PDB entry 5JJ3 | X-ray diffraction, 7.00 A resolution (low resolution: residue-level contacts below are approximate; hydrogen-bond / salt-bridge calls are withheld) | chains B and C of the 12 polymer chains in the assembly

== Chain B (and C) ==
Molecule: Portal protein
Source organism: Enterobacteria phage P22
Notes: chain C of this document is another copy of the same molecule, construct and numbering; everything in this record applies to it too
UniProt: P26744 (PORTL_BPP22); residue numbers follow UniProt; this construct covers 1-725
Amino-acid sequence (725 residues; numbered 1 to 725; the number before each row is that of its first residue):
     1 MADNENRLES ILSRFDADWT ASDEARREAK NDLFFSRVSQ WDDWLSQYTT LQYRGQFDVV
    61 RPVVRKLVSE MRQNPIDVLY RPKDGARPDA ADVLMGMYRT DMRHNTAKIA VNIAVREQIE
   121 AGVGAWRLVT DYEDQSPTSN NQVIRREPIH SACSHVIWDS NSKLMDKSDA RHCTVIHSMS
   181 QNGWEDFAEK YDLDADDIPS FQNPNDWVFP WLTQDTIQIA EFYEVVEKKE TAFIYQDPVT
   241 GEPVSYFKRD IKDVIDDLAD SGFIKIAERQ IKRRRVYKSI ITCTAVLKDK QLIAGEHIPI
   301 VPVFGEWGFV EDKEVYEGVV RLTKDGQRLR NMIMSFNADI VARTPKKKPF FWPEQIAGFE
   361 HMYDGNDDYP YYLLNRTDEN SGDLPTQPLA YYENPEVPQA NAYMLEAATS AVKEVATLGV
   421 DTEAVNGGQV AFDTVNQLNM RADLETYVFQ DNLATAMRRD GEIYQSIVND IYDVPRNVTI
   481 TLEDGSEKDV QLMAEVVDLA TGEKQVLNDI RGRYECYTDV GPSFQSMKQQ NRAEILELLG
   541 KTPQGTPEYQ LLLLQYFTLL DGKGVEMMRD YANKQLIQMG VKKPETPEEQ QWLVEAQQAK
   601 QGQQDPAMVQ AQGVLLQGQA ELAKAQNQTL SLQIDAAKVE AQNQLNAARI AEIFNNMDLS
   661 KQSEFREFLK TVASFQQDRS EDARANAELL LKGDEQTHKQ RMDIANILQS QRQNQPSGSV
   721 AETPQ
Disordered / not traced: 1-8, 464-497, 716-725
Curated features (UniProtKB/Swiss-Prot):
  - mutagenesis: Val-64 (V64A/T/M: Overpackaging), Val-303 (V303A/T/M/Y: Overpackaging)

== How chain B and chain C interact ==
Pairs across the interface - 182 pairs, chain B then chain C:
  Ser-13(B) / Asn-182(C)
  Glu-24(B) / Leu-212(C)
  Glu-24(B) / Thr-213(C)
  Arg-27(B) / Trp-211(C)
  Arg-81(B) / Gln-529(C)
  Arg-81(B) / Arg-532(C)
  Arg-81(B) / Leu-560(C)
  Asp-84(B) / Ser-526(C)
  Asp-84(B) / Met-527(C)
  Asp-84(B) / Lys-528(C)
  Pro-88(B) / Leu-560(C)
  Pro-88(B) / Asp-561(C)
  Pro-88(B) / Arg-569(C)
  Asp-89(B) / Asp-561(C)
  Asp-89(B) / Glu-566(C)
  Ala-91(B) / Asp-561(C)
  Asp-92(B) / Asp-561(C)
  Asn-161(B) / Met-179(C)
  Asn-161(B) / Ser-180(C)
  Asn-161(B) / Gly-183(C)
  Lys-163(B) / Ile-149(C)
  Lys-163(B) / Ser-178(C)
  Met-165(B) / Ile-109(C)
  Arg-171(B) / Asn-182(C)
  Arg-171(B) / Asp-186(C)
  Glu-227(B) / Lys-190(C)
  Ile-271(B) / Asp-134(C)
  Lys-272(B) / Asp-131(C)
  Lys-272(B) / Tyr-132(C)
  Lys-272(B) / Glu-133(C)
  Lys-272(B) / Asp-134(C)
  Arg-274(B) / Glu-133(C)
  Arg-274(B) / Gln-135(C)
  Glu-296(B) / Gln-135(C)
  Glu-306(B) / Arg-61(C)
  Glu-306(B) / Arg-116(C)
  Trp-307(B) / Arg-116(C)
  Trp-307(B) / His-150(C)
  Gly-308(B) / Arg-116(C)
  Gly-308(B) / His-150(C)
  Phe-309(B) / His-150(C)
  Phe-309(B) / Ser-151(C)
  Val-310(B) / Ser-36(C)
  Val-310(B) / Gln-40(C)
  Val-310(B) / Ser-151(C)
  Glu-311(B) / Asn-205(C)
  Glu-311(B) / Asp-206(C)
  Glu-311(B) / Trp-211(C)
  Asp-312(B) / Ser-178(C)
  Asp-312(B) / Asn-205(C)
  Val-315(B) / Gln-40(C)
  Glu-317(B) / Gln-40(C)
  Glu-317(B) / Arg-61(C)
  Val-319(B) / Arg-65(C)
  Leu-322(B) / Gln-56(C)
  Leu-322(B) / Phe-57(C)
  Asp-325(B) / Arg-54(C)
  Asp-325(B) / Gly-55(C)
  Asp-325(B) / Gln-56(C)
  Arg-328(B) / Tyr-53(C)
  Leu-329(B) / Tyr-53(C)
  Asp-339(B) / Lys-346(C)
  Arg-343(B) / Lys-346(C)
  Arg-343(B) / Lys-348(C)
  Thr-344(B) / Lys-348(C)
  Thr-344(B) / Asp-367(C)
  Pro-345(B) / Lys-348(C)
  Pro-345(B) / Tyr-363(C)
  Pro-345(B) / Asp-364(C)
  Pro-345(B) / Asp-367(C)
  Pro-345(B) / Tyr-372(C)
  Lys-346(B) / Tyr-372(C)
  Lys-348(B) / Pro-370(C)
  Lys-348(B) / Tyr-372(C)
  Pro-349(B) / Tyr-372(C)
  Phe-350(B) / Tyr-372(C)
  Phe-351(B) / Tyr-372(C)
  Phe-351(B) / Leu-373(C)
  Trp-352(B) / Gln-355(C)
  Trp-352(B) / Asn-375(C)
  Trp-352(B) / Arg-376(C)
  Pro-353(B) / Leu-373(C)
  Pro-353(B) / Leu-374(C)
  Pro-353(B) / Arg-376(C)
  Glu-354(B) / Arg-376(C)
  Glu-354(B) / Thr-377(C)
  Gln-355(B) / Arg-376(C)
  Ile-356(B) / Leu-373(C)
  Asp-364(B) / Tyr-371(C)
  Tyr-391(B) / Tyr-391(C)
  Tyr-392(B) / Lys-348(C)
  Tyr-392(B) / Tyr-391(C)
  Glu-393(B) / Lys-347(C)
  Glu-393(B) / Tyr-391(C)
  Asn-394(B) / Lys-347(C)
  Glu-396(B) / Lys-347(C)
  Glu-396(B) / Asn-394(C)
  Pro-398(B) / Asn-394(C)
  Pro-398(B) / Pro-395(C)
  Gln-399(B) / Glu-396(C)
  Ala-400(B) / Pro-395(C)
  Ala-400(B) / Glu-396(C)
  Ala-400(B) / Val-397(C)
  Tyr-403(B) / Val-397(C)
  Tyr-403(B) / Ala-402(C)
  Met-404(B) / Asn-337(C)
  Ala-411(B) / Phe-57(C)
  Glu-414(B) / Phe-57(C)
  Glu-414(B) / Pro-62(C)
  Val-415(B) / Phe-57(C)
  Val-415(B) / Pro-62(C)
  Val-415(B) / Arg-65(C)
  Thr-417(B) / Pro-62(C)
  Leu-418(B) / Arg-65(C)
  Gly-428(B) / Ser-69(C)
  Ala-431(B) / Ser-69(C)
  Phe-432(B) / Arg-65(C)
  Thr-434(B) / Arg-72(C)
  Thr-434(B) / Lys-108(C)
  Val-435(B) / Lys-108(C)
  Leu-438(B) / Asn-105(C)
  Leu-438(B) / Lys-108(C)
  Arg-441(B) / Arg-103(C)
  Arg-441(B) / Asn-105(C)
  Arg-441(B) / Gln-525(C)
  Ala-442(B) / Asn-105(C)
  Glu-445(B) / Asn-105(C)
  Phe-449(B) / Gln-135(C)
  Arg-511(B) / Ser-136(C)
  Tyr-514(B) / Ser-136(C)
  Tyr-517(B) / Arg-103(C)
  Tyr-517(B) / Gln-525(C)
  Tyr-517(B) / Ser-526(C)
  Thr-518(B) / Arg-103(C)
  Asp-519(B) / Gln-525(C)
  Asn-531(B) / Asp-561(C)
  Thr-546(B) / Tyr-549(C)
  Pro-547(B) / Tyr-549(C)
  Pro-547(B) / Leu-552(C)
  Pro-547(B) / Tyr-556(C)
  Gln-550(B) / Met-568(C)
  Leu-554(B) / Gly-564(C)
  Leu-554(B) / Met-568(C)
  Val-581(B) / Met-567(C)
  Val-614(B) / Val-609(C)
  Glu-621(B) / Leu-616(C)
  Glu-621(B) / Gln-619(C)
  Lys-624(B) / Gln-626(C)
  Asn-627(B) / Gln-626(C)
  Gln-628(B) / Gln-626(C)
  Ser-631(B) / Leu-630(C)
  Asp-635(B) / Leu-630(C)
  Asp-635(B) / Ile-634(C)
  Gln-642(B) / Ala-637(C)
  Gln-642(B) / Glu-640(C)
  Asn-646(B) / Gln-644(C)
  Ile-653(B) / Ala-647(C)
  Ile-653(B) / Ala-648(C)
  Ile-653(B) / Ala-651(C)
  Met-657(B) / Ala-651(C)
  Met-657(B) / Glu-652(C)
  Met-657(B) / Asn-655(C)
  Lys-661(B) / Leu-659(C)
  Glu-664(B) / Leu-659(C)
  Glu-664(B) / Ser-663(C)
  Glu-664(B) / Arg-666(C)
  Glu-667(B) / Arg-666(C)
  Phe-668(B) / Gln-662(C)
  Thr-671(B) / Arg-666(C)
  Asp-678(B) / Gln-676(C)
  Glu-681(B) / Ser-680(C)
  Glu-681(B) / Arg-684(C)
  Asp-682(B) / Ser-680(C)
  Leu-689(B) / Arg-684(C)
  Lys-692(B) / Leu-691(C)
  Gln-696(B) / Leu-691(C)
  Gln-696(B) / Glu-695(C)
  Gln-696(B) / His-698(C)
  Asp-703(B) / His-698(C)
  Asp-703(B) / Met-702(C)
  Ser-710(B) / Gln-709(C)
  Gln-711(B) / Arg-712(C)
Also at the interface, not in a pair above, chain B (136 interface residues in all): Ala-17, Asp-159, Leu-164, Arg-273, Arg-321, Phe-336, Ile-340, Lys-347, Ala-390, Pro-395, Val-397, Asn-401, Glu-515, Cys-516, Glu-534, Pro-543, Lys-582, Gln-617, Val-639, Leu-645, Arg-649, Ser-660, Phe-675, Ala-685, Lys-699, Gln-700, Ile-707, Asn-714
Also at the interface, not in a pair above, chain C (128 interface residues in all): Leu-33, Asp-58, Asn-112, Pro-148, Phe-209, Met-334, Val-341, Thr-344, Pro-349, Asn-366, Pro-385, Thr-386, Leu-389, Gly-562, Leu-615, Ala-620, Ala-623, Thr-629, Gln-633, Lys-638, Leu-669, Ala-687, Asp-694, Ala-705, Gln-713

== In short ==
136 residues of chain B face 128 of chain C across their interface. Curated annotation (UniProt) lists 2
mutagenesis sites on chain B.
Chain B and chain C are both Portal protein (Enterobacteria phage P22); the structure, Refined Structure of
the Mature Virion Conformation of P22 Portal Protein, was determined by X-ray diffraction, deposited together
with 5JJ1.
